Entry 8RFZ (X-ray diffraction, 1.42 A resolution); this record covers chain A.

[Chain A]
Protein: Beta-lactamase
Organism: Mycobacterium tuberculosis
Notes: EC 3.5.2.6
UniProtKB: P9WKD3 (BLAC_MYCTU); the construct lacks a stretch of the UniProt sequence and is renumbered around it, so the offset changes along the chain: 29-83 = UniProt 43-97; 86-145 = UniProt 98-157; 146-238 = UniProt 162-254; 240-252 = UniProt 255-267; 1 more segments
Sequence (265 residues; each row starts with the number of its first residue; note: 4 numbers in that range are skipped by the numbering (no residue carries them; nothing is unmodelled there); a row labelled like 145A-145D holds insertion residues (145A, then the next letters in order)):
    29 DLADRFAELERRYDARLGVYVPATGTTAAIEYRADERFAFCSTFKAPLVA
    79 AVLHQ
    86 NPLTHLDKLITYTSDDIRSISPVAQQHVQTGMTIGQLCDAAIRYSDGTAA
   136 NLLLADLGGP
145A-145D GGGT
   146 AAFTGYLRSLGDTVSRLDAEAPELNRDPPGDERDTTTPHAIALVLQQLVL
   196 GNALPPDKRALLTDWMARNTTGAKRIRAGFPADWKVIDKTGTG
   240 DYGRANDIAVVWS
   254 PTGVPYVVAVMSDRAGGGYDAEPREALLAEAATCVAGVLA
Differences from the reference sequence: engineered mutation Ala166 (Glu182 in P9WKD3)
Swiss-Prot annotation at these positions:
  - active site: Ser70 (Acyl-ester intermediate)
  - binding site (substrate): Ser130, Thr235 to Thr237
  - site: Lys73 (Increases nucleophilicity of active site Ser), Ile105 (Functions as a gatekeeper residue that regulates substrate accessibility to the enzyme active site)

[Overview]
UniProt lists active-site residue Ser70 and 4 substrate-binding residues.
Chain A is Beta-lactamase (Mycobacterium tuberculosis); the structure, Structure of E166A BlaC from
Mycobacterium tuberculosis at pH 4.5, was determined by X-ray diffraction (same publication as 8RG2 and 8RII).
